PDB entry 7OKV | X-ray diffraction, 1.85 A resolution | chain A

Chain A:
Molecule: Endothelial protein C receptor
Source organism: Homo sapiens
UniProt: Q9UNN8 (EPCR_HUMAN); residues 1-193 here correspond to UniProt positions 18-210 (UniProt number = residue number + 17)
Sequence (195 residues; row label = number of the first residue in the row; numbers below 1 keep their minus sign (Gly-1 is residue -1)):
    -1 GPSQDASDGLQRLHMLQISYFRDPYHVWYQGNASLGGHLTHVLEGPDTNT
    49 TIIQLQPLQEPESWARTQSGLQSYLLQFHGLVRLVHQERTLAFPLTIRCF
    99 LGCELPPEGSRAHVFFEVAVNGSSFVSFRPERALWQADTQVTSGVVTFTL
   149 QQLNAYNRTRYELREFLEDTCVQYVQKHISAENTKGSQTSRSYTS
Unresolved in the structure: -1 to 8, 106-107, 178-193
Cystine bridges: Cys101-Cys169
Covalently attached groups: N-acetylglucosamine (NAG) linked to Asn30, Asn47, Asn119
Sequence notes: expression tag (-1 to 0)
Ligand contacts: hexadecane (R16): Tyr72, Gln75, Phe76, Leu79, Val80, Val83, Leu89, Ile95, Phe114, Val116, Val118, Phe123, Trp133, Thr147, Leu151, Tyr154, Thr157
Curated features (UniProtKB/Swiss-Prot):
  - glycosylation (N-linked (GlcNAc...) asparagine): Asn30, Asn47, Asn119, Asn155
From the paper describing this entry:
  - specificity-determining residues: Met13, Phe164 (proposed by the authors, not directly observed)

Summary:
Bound to chain A: hexadecane. N-acetylglucosamine is covalently linked to Asn30, Asn47 and Asn119. From the
paper: specificity determinants Met13 and Phe164.
Chain A is Endothelial protein C receptor (Homo sapiens); the structure, Crystal structure of soluble EPCR
after exposure to the nonionic surfactant Polysorbate 20, was determined by X-ray diffraction, deposited
together with 7OKU and 7OKS.
